Entry 6E63 (X-ray diffraction, 2.60 A resolution); this record covers chains H and L of the 3 polymer chains in the assembly.

# Chain H
Molecule: TB31F Fab heavy chain
Source organism: Homo sapiens
Notes: antibody fragment or engineered binder
Amino-acid sequence (222 residues; numbered 1 to 216 plus 6 insertion-coded residues; the number before each row is that of its first residue; a row labelled like 82A-82C holds insertion residues (82A, then the next letters in order)):
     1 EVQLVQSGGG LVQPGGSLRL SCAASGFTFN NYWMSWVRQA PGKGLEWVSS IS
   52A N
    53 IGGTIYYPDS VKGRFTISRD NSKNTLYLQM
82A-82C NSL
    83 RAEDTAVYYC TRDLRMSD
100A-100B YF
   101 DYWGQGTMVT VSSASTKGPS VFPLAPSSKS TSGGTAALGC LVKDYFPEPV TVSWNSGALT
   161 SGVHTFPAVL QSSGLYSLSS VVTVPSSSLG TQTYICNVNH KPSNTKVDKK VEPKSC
Disordered / not traced: 128-133
Cystine bridges: Cys22-Cys92, Cys140-Cys196

# Chain L
Molecule: TB31F Fab light chain
Source organism: Homo sapiens
Notes: antibody fragment or engineered binder
Amino-acid sequence (215 residues; row label = number of the first residue in the row; note: 1 number in that range is skipped by the numbering (no residue carries it; nothing is unmodelled there); a row labelled like 27A-27B holds insertion residues (27A, then the next letters in order)):
     1 NFMLTQPHS
    11 VSESPGKTVT ISCTRST
27A-27B GN
    28 IGSNYVSWYQ QRPGSSPTTV IYRDDQRPSG VPDRFSGSI
66A-66B DR
    67 SSNSASLTIS GLKTEDEADY YCHSYSTGMY IFGGGTKLTV
  106A L
   107 GQPKAAPSVT LFPPSSEELQ ANKATLVCLI SDFYPGAVTV AWKADSSPVK AGVETTTPSK
   167 QSNNKYAASS YLSLTPEQWK SHRSYSCQVT HEGSTVEKTV APTEC
Cystine bridges: Cys23-Cys88, Cys134-Cys193

# How chain H and chain L interact
Contacting residue pairs - 78 pairs, chain H then chain L:
  Val37(H) with Phe98(L), hydrophobic
  Gln39(H) with Gln38(L), hydrogen bond; Tyr87(L), hydrogen bond
  Gly42(H) with Thr163(L)
  Lys43(H) with Tyr87(L)
  Gly44(H) with Tyr87(L)
  Leu45(H) with Tyr87(L); Phe98(L)
  Trp47(H) with Gly94(L); Met95(L), hydrophobic; Tyr96(L); Phe98(L)
  Ser50(H) with Tyr96(L), hydrogen bond
  Tyr58(H) with Tyr91(L); Gly94(L)
  Tyr91(H) with Gln38(L), hydrogen bond; Ser42(L); Ser43(L); Pro44(L)
  Arg97(H) with Tyr91(L), hydrogen bond; Tyr96(L), hydrogen bond
  Met98(H) with Tyr32(L); Arg50(L)
  Ser99(H) with Tyr32(L); Arg50(L), hydrogen bond
  Asp100(H) with Tyr32(L); His89(L); Tyr91(L)
  Tyr100A(H) with Ser34(L); Tyr36(L); Thr46(L); Tyr49(L), hydrophobic
  Phe100B(H) with Tyr36(L), hydrogen bond (backbone-side chain); Thr46(L), hydrogen bond (backbone-side chain); His89(L); Tyr96(L), hydrophobic; Phe98(L), hydrophobic
  Trp103(H) with Tyr36(L), hydrophobic; Pro44(L)
  Gly104(H) with Ser43(L), hydrogen bond (backbone-side chain)
  Phe122(H) with Ser121(L); Glu123(L); Glu124(L)
  Pro123(H) with Ser121(L)
  Leu124(H) with Phe118(L), hydrophobic
  Ala125(H) with Phe118(L)
  Ala137(H) with Phe118(L)
  Leu138(H) with Phe118(L), hydrophobic
  Leu141(H) with Val133(L), hydrophobic; Tyr177(L), hydrophobic
  Lys143(H) with Glu124(L), salt bridge; Thr131(L)
  His164(H) with Ser137(L); Gln167(L); Ala173(L)
  Phe166(H) with Leu135(L), hydrophobic; Ile136(L); Ser137(L); Ala173(L), hydrophobic; Ala174(L)
  Pro167(H) with Ser165(L); Ser175(L)
  Ala168(H) with Thr162(L)
  Val169(H) with Glu160(L); Thr162(L); Tyr177(L), hydrophobic
  Leu170(H) with Glu160(L)
  Gln171(H) with Glu160(L)
  Ser172(H) with Glu160(L), hydrogen bond (backbone-side chain)
  Leu178(H) with Tyr177(L)
  Ser179(H) with Val133(L); Leu135(L); Tyr177(L), hydrogen bond
  Val181(H) with Leu135(L), hydrophobic
  Lys209(H) with Glu123(L), salt bridge
  Lys214(H) with Glu210(L)
  Cys216(H) with Glu210(L); Cys211(L), disulfide
Other interface residues (no listed pair), chain H (48 interface residues in all): Trp33, Glu46, Asp95, Asp101, Gln105, Val121, Gly139, Ser177
Other interface residues (no listed pair), chain L (43 interface residues in all): Thr93, Gly100, Thr116, Pro119, Lys129, Thr161
Cross-chain cystine bridges: Cys216(H)-Cys211(L)

# In short
The interface between chain H and chain L involves 48 residues on one side and 43 on the other; the contacts
include 1 disulfide bond, 12 hydrogen bonds and 2 salt bridges. Polar pairs include Lys143(H)-Glu124(L),
Lys209(H)-Glu123(L) and Gln39(H)-Gln38(L).
Chain H is TB31F Fab heavy chain and chain L is TB31F Fab light chain, both from Homo sapiens; the structure,
Crystal structure of malaria transmission-blocking antigen Pfs48/45 6C in complex with antibody TB31F, was
determined by X-ray diffraction (same publication as 6E64 and 6E65).
